1IWI - chain A; structure by X-ray diffraction, 2.00 A resolution.

# Chain A
Name: Cytochrome P450-cam
Organism: Pseudomonas putida
Notes: EC 1.14.15.1
UniProt: P00183 (CPXA_PSEPU); residue numbers follow UniProt; this construct covers 0-414
Amino-acid sequence (415 residues; numbered 0 to 414; the number before each row is that of its first residue; numbering starts at 0):
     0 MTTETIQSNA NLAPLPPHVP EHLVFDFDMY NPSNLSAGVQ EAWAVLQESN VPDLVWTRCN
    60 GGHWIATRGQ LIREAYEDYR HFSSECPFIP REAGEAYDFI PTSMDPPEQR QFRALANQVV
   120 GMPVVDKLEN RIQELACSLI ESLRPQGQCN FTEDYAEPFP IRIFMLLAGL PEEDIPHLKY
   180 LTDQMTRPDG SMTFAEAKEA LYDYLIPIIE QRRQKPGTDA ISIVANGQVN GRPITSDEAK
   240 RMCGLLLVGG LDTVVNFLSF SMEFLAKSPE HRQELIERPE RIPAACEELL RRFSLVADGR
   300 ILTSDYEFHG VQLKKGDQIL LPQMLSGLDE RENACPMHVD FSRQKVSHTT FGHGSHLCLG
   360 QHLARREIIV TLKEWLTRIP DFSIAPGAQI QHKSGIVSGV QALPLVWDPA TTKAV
Not modelled in the structure: 0-9
Metal / ion sites: heme Fe near Cys357 (its only coordinating residue here)
Residues lining bound ligands:
  - camphor (CAM): Phe87, Tyr96, Thr101, Thr185, Leu244, Val247, Gly248, Thr252, Val295, Asp297, Ile395, Val396
  - heme (HEM): Tyr75, Pro100, Thr101, Gln108, Arg112, Val119, Phe163, Leu244, Leu245, Gly248, Gly249, Thr252, Val253, Phe256, Leu294, Val295, Asp297, Arg299, Gln322, Thr349, Phe350, Gly351, Ser354, His355, Leu356, Cys357, Leu358, Gly359, Leu362, Ala363

# Summary
Ligands of chain A: heme and camphor.
Chain A is Cytochrome P450-cam (Pseudomonas putida); the structure, Putidaredoxin-Binding Stablilizes an
Active Conformer of Cytochrome P450cam in its Reduced State; Crystal Structure of Cytochrome ..., was
determined by X-ray diffraction, deposited together with 1IWJ and 1IWK.
